Entry 5XG7 (X-ray diffraction, 1.55 A resolution); this record covers chain A.

Chain A:
Name: Galactoside-binding soluble lectin 13
Organism: Homo sapiens
Reference sequence: Q9UHV8 (PP13_HUMAN); residue numbers follow UniProt; this construct covers 1-139
Chain sequence (142 residues; row label = number of the first residue in the row; numbers below 1 keep their minus sign (Gly-2 is residue -2)):
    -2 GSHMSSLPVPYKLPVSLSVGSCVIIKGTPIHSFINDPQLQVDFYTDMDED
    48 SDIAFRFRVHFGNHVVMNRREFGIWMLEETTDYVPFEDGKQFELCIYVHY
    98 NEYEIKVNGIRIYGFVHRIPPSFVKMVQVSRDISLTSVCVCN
Not modelled in the structure: -2 to 0
Sequence notes: expression tag (-2 to 0)
Cystine bridges: Cys136-Cys138
Reported in the primary citation:
  - self-association interface (contacts with another copy of this molecule); pairs are residue here / residue on that copy: Val135-Asn139 (backbone contact), Val137-Val137 (backbone contact)
  - specificity-determining residues: Arg53

Summary:
From the paper: the specificity determinant Arg53; a self-association interface involving Val135, Cys136 and
Val137 among others.
Chain A is Galactoside-binding soluble lectin 13 (Homo sapiens); the structure, Galectin-13/Placental Protein
13 crystal structure, was determined by X-ray diffraction (same publication as 5XG8 and 5Y03).
